PDB entry 5UHG | X-ray diffraction, 3.97 A resolution | chains B and D of the 8 polymer chains in the assembly

# Chain B
Molecule: DNA-directed RNA polymerase subunit alpha
From: Mycobacterium tuberculosis (strain ATCC 25618 / H37Rv)
Notes: EC 2.7.7.6
UniProtKB: P9WGZ1 (RPOA_MYCTU); numbering as in UniProt (aligned over 1-347)
Sequence (347 residues; each row starts with the number of its first residue):
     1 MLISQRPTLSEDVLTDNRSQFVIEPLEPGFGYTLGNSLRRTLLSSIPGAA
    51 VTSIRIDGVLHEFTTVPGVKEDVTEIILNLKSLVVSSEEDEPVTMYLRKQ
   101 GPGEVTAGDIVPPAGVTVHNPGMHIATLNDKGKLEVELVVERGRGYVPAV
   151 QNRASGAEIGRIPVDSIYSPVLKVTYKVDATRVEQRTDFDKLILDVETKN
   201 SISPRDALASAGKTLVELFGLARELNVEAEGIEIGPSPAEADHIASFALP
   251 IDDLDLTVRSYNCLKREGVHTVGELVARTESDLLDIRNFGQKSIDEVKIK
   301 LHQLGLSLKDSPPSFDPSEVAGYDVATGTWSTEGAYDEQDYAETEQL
Unresolved in the structure: 1-5, 233-347

# Chain D
Molecule: DNA-directed RNA polymerase subunit beta'
From: Mycobacterium tuberculosis (strain ATCC 25618 / H37Rv)
Notes: EC 2.7.7.6
UniProtKB: P9WGY7 (RPOC_MYCTU); numbering as in UniProt (aligned over 1-1316)
Sequence (1316 residues; row label = number of the first residue in the row):
     1 MLDVNFFDELRIGLATAEDIRQWSYGEVKKPETINYRTLKPEKDGLFCEK
    51 IFGPTRDWECYCGKYKRVRFKGIICERCGVEVTRAKVRRERMGHIELAAP
   101 VTHIWYFKGVPSRLGYLLDLAPKDLEKIIYFAAYVITSVDEEMRHNELST
   151 LEAEMAVERKAVEDQRDGELEARAQKLEADLAELEAEGAKADARRKVRDG
   201 GEREMRQIRDRAQRELDRLEDIWSTFTKLAPKQLIVDENLYRELVDRYGE
   251 YFTGAMGAESIQKLIENFDIDAEAESLRDVIRNGKGQKKLRALKRLKVVA
   301 AFQQSGNSPMGMVLDAVPVIPPELRPMVQLDGGRFATSDLNDLYRRVINR
   351 NNRLKRLIDLGAPEIIVNNEKRMLQESVDALFDNGRRGRPVTGPGNRPLK
   401 SLSDLLKGKQGRFRQNLLGKRVDYSGRSVIVVGPQLKLHQCGLPKLMALE
   451 LFKPFVMKRLVDLNHAQNIKSAKRMVERQRPQVWDVLEEVIAEHPVLLNR
   501 APTLHRLGIQAFEPMLVEGKAIQLHPLVCEAFNADFDGDQMAVHLPLSAE
   551 AQAEARILMLSSNNILSPASGRPLAMPRLDMVTGLYYLTTEVPGDTGEYQ
   601 PASGDHPETGVYSSPAEAIMAADRGVLSVRAKIKVRLTQLRPPVEIEAEL
   651 FGHSGWQPGDAWMAETTLGRVMFNELLPLGYPFVNKQMHKKVQAAIINDL
   701 AERYPMIVVAQTVDKLKDAGFYWATRSGVTVSMADVLVPPRKKEILDHYE
   751 ERADKVEKQFQRGALNHDERNEALVEIWKEATDEVGQALREHYPDDNPII
   801 TIVDSGATGNFTQTRTLAGMKGLVTNPKGEFIPRPVKSSFREGLTVLEYF
   851 INTHGARKGLADTALRTADSGYLTRRLVDVSQDVIVREHDCQTERGIVVE
   901 LAERAPDGTLIRDPYIETSAYARTLGTDAVDEAGNVIVERGQDLGDPEID
   951 ALLAAGITQVKVRSVLTCATSTGVCATCYGRSMATGKLVDIGEAVGIVAA
  1001 QSIGEPGTQLTMRTFHQGGVGEDITGGLPRVQELFEARVPRGKAPIADVT
  1051 GRVRLEDGERFYKITIVPDDGGEEVVYDKISKRQRLRVFKHEDGSERVLS
  1101 DGDHVEVGQQLMEGSADPHEVLRVQGPREVQIHLVREVQEVYRAQGVSIH
  1151 DKHIEVIVRQMLRRVTIIDSGSTEFLPGSLIDRAEFEAENRRVVAEGGEP
  1201 AAGRPVLMGITKASLATDSWLSAASFQETTRVLTDAAINCRSDKLNGLKE
  1251 NVIIGKLIPAGTGINRYRNIAVQPTEEARAAAYTIPSYEDQYYSPDFGAA
  1301 TGAAVPLDDYGYSDYR
Unresolved in the structure: 1-2, 1012-1025, 1282-1316
Bound ions: Zn2+ site 1: Cys-60, Cys-62, Cys-75, Cys-78; Mg2+: Asp-535, Asp-537, Asp-539; Zn2+ site 2: Cys-891, Cys-968, Cys-975, Cys-978
Small-molecule neighbours: 88G (Nalpha-(benzenecarbonyl)-N-(2-methylphenyl)-D-phenylalaninamide): Arg-834, Pro-835, Leu-847, Glu-848, Phe-850, Ile-851, His-854
Swiss-Prot annotation at these positions:
  - binding site (Zn(2+)): Cys-60, Cys-62, Cys-75, Cys-78, Cys-891, Cys-968, Cys-975, Cys-978
  - binding site (Mg(2+)): Asp-535, Asp-537, Asp-539

# Chain B / chain D interface
Contacting residue pairs (34):
  Arg-39(B) with Ile-619(D); Asp-623(D), salt bridge
  Arg-40(B) with Asp-623(D), salt bridge
  Leu-43(B) with Met-620(D)
  Glu-62(B) with Ala-602(D); Pro-607(D)
  Thr-74(B) with Glu-608(D)
  Glu-75(B) with Arg-636(D); Met-663(D)
  Leu-78(B) with Val-611(D), hydrophobic; Tyr-612(D); Ser-613(D)
  Asn-79(B) with Arg-636(D), hydrogen bond
  Lys-81(B) with Val-611(D), hydrogen bond (side chain-backbone); Glu-617(D), salt bridge
  Gly-145(B) with Met-620(D)
  Tyr-146(B) with Tyr-612(D); Glu-617(D), hydrogen bond; Met-620(D), hydrophobic; Arg-624(D), hydrogen bond (backbone-side chain)
  Pro-148(B) with Arg-624(D); Val-626(D), hydrophobic
  Pro-163(B) with Pro-607(D)
  Asp-165(B) with Val-611(D); Glu-617(D)
  Ile-167(B) with Glu-617(D)
  Leu-172(B) with Ala-616(D); Met-620(D)
  Lys-173(B) with Ile-619(D)
  Arg-182(B) with Glu-488(D), salt bridge
  Gln-185(B) with Lys-445(D); Glu-518(D)
  Thr-187(B) with Lys-445(D); Glu-518(D)
Other interface residues (no listed pair), chain B (24 interface residues in all): Val-147, Ile-162, Ser-169, Val-171
Other interface residues (no listed pair), chain D (19 interface residues in all): Ala-621

# Overview
24 residues of chain B face 19 of chain D across their interface; the contacts include 4 hydrogen bonds and 4
salt bridges. Among the polar pairs are Arg-39(B)/Asp-623(D), Arg-40(B)/Asp-623(D) and Lys-81(B)/Glu-617(D).
Bound to chain D: compound 88G.
Chain B is DNA-directed RNA polymerase subunit alpha and chain D is DNA-directed RNA polymerase subunit beta',
both from Mycobacterium tuberculosis (strain ATCC 25618 / H37Rv); the structure, Crystal structure of
Mycobacterium tuberculosis transcription initiation complex in complex with D-AAP1 and Rifampin, was
determined by X-ray diffraction together with 5UH5, 5UH6, 5UH8, 5UH9, 5UHA, 5UHB and 4 further entries from
the same study.
